PDB entry 8Z1X | electron microscopy, 3.20 A resolution | chains C and D of the 4 polymer chains in the assembly

# Chain C
Name: Dipeptide transport ATP-binding protein DppD
From: Escherichia coli K-12
Notes: EC 7.4.2.9
Reference sequence: P0AAG0 (DPPD_ECOLI); residue numbers follow UniProt; this construct covers 1-327
Sequence (327 residues; each row starts with the number of its first residue):
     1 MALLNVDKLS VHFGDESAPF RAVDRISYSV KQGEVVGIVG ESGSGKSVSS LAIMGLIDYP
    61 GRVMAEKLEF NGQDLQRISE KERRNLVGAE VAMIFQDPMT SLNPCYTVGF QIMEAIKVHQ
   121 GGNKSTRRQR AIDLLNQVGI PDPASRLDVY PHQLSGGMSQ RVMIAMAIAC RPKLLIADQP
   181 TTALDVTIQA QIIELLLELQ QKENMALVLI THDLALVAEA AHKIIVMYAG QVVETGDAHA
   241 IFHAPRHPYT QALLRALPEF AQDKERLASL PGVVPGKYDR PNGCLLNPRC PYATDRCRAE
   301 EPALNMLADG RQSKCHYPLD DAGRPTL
Disordered / not traced: 1
Sequence notes: conflict Gln-179 (Glu in P0AAG0)
Bound ions: 4Fe-4S cluster Fe: Cys-284, Cys-290, Cys-297, Cys-315
Residues lining bound ligands: 4Fe-4S cluster (SF4): His-247, Pro-248, Cys-284, Leu-286, Asn-287, Cys-290, Tyr-292, Ala-293, Cys-297, Pro-302, Cys-315, His-316, Tyr-317
Swiss-Prot annotation at these positions:
  - binding site (ATP): Gly-40 to Ser-47

# Chain D
Name: Dipeptide transport ATP-binding protein DppF
From: Escherichia coli K-12
Notes: EC 7.4.2.9
Reference sequence: P37313 (DPPF_ECOLI); numbering as in UniProt (aligned over 1-334)
Sequence (334 residues; row label = number of the first residue in the row):
     1 MSTQEATLQQ PLLQAIDLKK HYPVKKGMFA PERLVKALDG VSFNLERGKT LAVVGESGCG
    61 KSTLGRLLTM IEMPTGGELY YQGQDLLKHD PQAQKLRRQK IQIVFQNPYG SLNPRKKVGQ
   121 ILEEPLLINT SLSKEQRREK ALSMMAKVGL KTEHYDRYPH MFSGGQRQRI AIARGLMLDP
   181 DVVIADQPVS ALDVSVRAQV LNLMMDLQQE LGLSYVFISH DLSVVEHIAD EVMVMYLGRC
   241 VEKGTKDQIF NNPRHPYTQA LLSATPRLNP DDRRERIKLS GELPSPLNPP PGCAFNARCR
   301 RRFGPCTQLQ PQLKDYGGQL VACFAVDQDE NPQR
Disordered / not traced: 1-9
Sequence notes: conflict Gln-187 (Glu in P37313)
Bound ions: 4Fe-4S cluster Fe: Cys-293, Cys-299, Cys-306, Cys-323
Residues lining bound ligands:
  - AMP-PNP (ANP; phosphoaminophosphonic acid-adenylate ester): Tyr-22, Val-35, Ala-37, Glu-56, Ser-57, Gly-58, Cys-59, Gly-60, Lys-61, Ser-62, Thr-63, Arg-66, Pro-286, Leu-287
  - 4Fe-4S cluster (SF4): His-255, Pro-256, Cys-293, Phe-295, Asn-296, Cys-299, Arg-301, Arg-302, Cys-306, Pro-311, Cys-323, Phe-324, Ala-325
Swiss-Prot annotation at these positions:
  - binding site (ATP): Gly-55 to Ser-62

# Interface between chain C and chain D
Contacting residue pairs (55):
  Glu-41(C) / Asp-193(D)
  Glu-41(C) / Val-194(D)
  Glu-41(C) / Ser-195(D)  hydrogen bond (side chain-backbone)
  Ser-42(C) / Asp-193(D)  hydrogen bond
  Ser-155(C) / Glu-282(D)  hydrogen bond
  Met-158(C) / Glu-282(D)
  Asp-185(C) / Glu-56(D)
  Asp-185(C) / Ser-57(D)  hydrogen bond (side chain-backbone)
  Asp-185(C) / Leu-283(D)
  Val-186(C) / Glu-56(D)  hydrogen bond (backbone-side chain)
  Val-186(C) / His-220(D)
  Val-186(C) / Ala-264(D)
  Val-186(C) / Thr-265(D)
  Thr-187(C) / Glu-56(D)  hydrogen bond
  Thr-187(C) / Ala-264(D)
  Thr-187(C) / Arg-298(D)
  Gln-189(C) / Pro-266(D)
  Gln-191(C) / Leu-279(D)  hydrogen bond (side chain-backbone)
  Gln-191(C) / Ser-280(D)
  Gln-191(C) / Gly-281(D)  hydrogen bond (side chain-backbone)
  Glu-194(C) / Lys-278(D)  salt bridge
  Leu-214(C) / Leu-268(D)
  Ala-215(C) / Pro-266(D)
  Ala-215(C) / Leu-268(D)  hydrophobic
  Leu-216(C) / Pro-266(D)
  Ala-218(C) / Leu-268(D)  hydrophobic
  Ala-218(C) / Arg-273(D)
  Glu-219(C) / Arg-273(D)  salt bridge
  Phe-242(C) / Leu-268(D)  hydrophobic
  Leu-253(C) / Val-194(D)
  Leu-254(C) / Leu-268(D)  hydrophobic
  Ala-256(C) / Val-194(D)  hydrophobic
  Ala-256(C) / Ala-198(D)
  Leu-257(C) / Val-194(D)  hydrophobic
  Leu-257(C) / Leu-268(D)  hydrophobic
  Pro-258(C) / Ser-223(D)
  Glu-259(C) / Ser-223(D)
  Phe-260(C) / Leu-268(D)  hydrophobic
  Ala-261(C) / His-227(D)
  Asp-263(C) / His-227(D)  hydrogen bond (backbone-side chain)
  Asp-263(C) / Lys-246(D)  salt bridge
  Lys-264(C) / Met-205(D)
  Lys-264(C) / Asp-230(D)  salt bridge
  Glu-265(C) / His-227(D)
  Arg-266(C) / Asn-202(D)
  Arg-266(C) / Met-205(D)
  Arg-266(C) / Asp-206(D)  salt bridge
  Leu-267(C) / Ala-198(D)  hydrophobic
  Leu-267(C) / Asn-202(D)  hydrogen bond (backbone-side chain)
  Ala-268(C) / Ala-198(D)
  Ser-269(C) / Ser-195(D)
  Ser-269(C) / Gln-199(D)  hydrogen bond
  Leu-270(C) / Ser-195(D)
  Leu-270(C) / Gln-199(D)  hydrogen bond (backbone-side chain)
  Arg-289(C) / Ser-195(D)
Interface residues without a listed pair, chain C (38 interface residues in all): Ile-188, Ala-190, His-212, Asp-213, His-239
Interface residues without a listed pair, chain D (33 interface residues in all): Leu-201, Val-224, Ile-228, Leu-261, Arg-267, Pro-270

# Overview
Chain C and chain D form an interface of 38 and 33 residues respectively, with 12 hydrogen bonds and 5 salt
bridges. Polar pairs include Glu-194(C)/Lys-278(D), Glu-219(C)/Arg-273(D) and Asp-263(C)/Lys-246(D). Bound to
chain C: 4Fe-4S cluster. Bound to chain D: AMP-PNP and 4Fe-4S cluster.
Here chain C is Dipeptide transport ATP-binding protein DppD and chain D is Dipeptide transport ATP-binding
protein DppF, both from Escherichia coli K-12. Entry 8Z1X (Cryo-EM structure of Escherichia coli DppBCDF
complex bound to AMPPNP) was determined by electron microscopy, deposited together with 8Z1V, 8Z1W and 8Z1Y.
